PDB entry 7UKT | X-ray diffraction, 2.37 A resolution | chains A and B of the 4 polymer chains in the assembly

[Chain A]
Protein: Integrin alpha-IIb heavy chain
Organism: Homo sapiens
Reference sequence: P08514 (ITA2B_HUMAN); residues 1-457 here correspond to UniProt positions 32-488 (UniProt number = residue number + 31)
Amino-acid sequence (457 residues; each row starts with the number of its first residue):
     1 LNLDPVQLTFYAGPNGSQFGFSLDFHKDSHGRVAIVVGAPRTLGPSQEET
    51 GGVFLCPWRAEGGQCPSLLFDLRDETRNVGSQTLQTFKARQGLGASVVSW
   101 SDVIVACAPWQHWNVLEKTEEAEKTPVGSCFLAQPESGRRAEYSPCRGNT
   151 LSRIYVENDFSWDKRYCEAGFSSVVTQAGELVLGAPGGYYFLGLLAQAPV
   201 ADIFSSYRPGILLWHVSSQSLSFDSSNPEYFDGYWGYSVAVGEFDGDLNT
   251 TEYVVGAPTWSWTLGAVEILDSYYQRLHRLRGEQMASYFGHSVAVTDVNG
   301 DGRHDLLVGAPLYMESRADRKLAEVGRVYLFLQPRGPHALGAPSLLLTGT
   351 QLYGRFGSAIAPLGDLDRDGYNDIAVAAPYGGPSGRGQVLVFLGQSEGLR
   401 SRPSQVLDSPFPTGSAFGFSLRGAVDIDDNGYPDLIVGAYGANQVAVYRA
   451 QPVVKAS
Disordered / not traced: 455-457
Disulfides: Cys-56/Cys-65, Cys-107/Cys-130, Cys-146/Cys-167
Metal / ion sites: Ca2+ site 1: Glu-243, Asp-245, Asp-247, Thr-250, Glu-252; Ca2+ site 2: Asp-297, Asn-299, Asp-301, Arg-303, Asp-305; Ca2+ site 3: Asp-365, Asp-367, Asp-369, Tyr-371, Asp-373; Ca2+ site 4: Asp-426, Asp-428, Asn-430, Tyr-432, Asp-434
Small-molecule neighbours: NJF ((1-{[(5S)-3-(4-carbamimidoylphenyl)-4,5-dihydro-1,2-oxazol-5-yl]methyl}piperidin-4-yl)acetic acid): Asp-159, Phe-160, Tyr-189, Tyr-190, Leu-192, Asp-224, Ser-225, Ser-226, Phe-231
UniProt features mapped onto this chain:
  - binding site (Ca(2+)): Glu-243, Asp-245, Asp-247, Thr-250, Glu-252, Asp-297, Asn-299, Asp-301, Arg-303, Asp-305, Asp-365, Asp-367, Asp-369, Tyr-371, Asp-373, Asp-426, Asp-428, Asn-430, Tyr-432, Asp-434
  - glycosylation (N-linked (GlcNAc...) asparagine): Asn-15, Asn-249

[Chain B]
Protein: Isoform Beta-3C of Integrin beta-3
Organism: Homo sapiens
Reference sequence: P05106 (ITB3_HUMAN), isoform P05106-3; residues 1-472 here correspond to UniProt positions 27-498 (UniProt number = residue number + 26)
Amino-acid sequence (472 residues; row label = number of the first residue in the row):
     1 GPNICTTRGVSSCQQCLAVSPMCAWCSDEALPLGSPRCDLKENLLKDNCA
    51 PESIEFPVSEARVLEDRPLSDKGSGDSSQVTQVSPQRIALRLRPDDSKNF
   101 SIQVRQVEDYPVDIYYLMDLSYSMKDDLWSIQNLGTKLATQMRKLTSNLR
   151 IGFGAFVDKPVSPYMYISPPEALENPCYDMKTTCLPMFGYKHVLTLTDQV
   201 TRFNEEVKKQSVSRNRDAPEGGFDAIMQATVCDEKIGWRNDASHLLVFTT
   251 DAKTHIALDGRLAGIVQPNDGQCHVGSDNHYSASTTMDYPSLGLMTEKLS
   301 QKNINLIFAVTENVVNLYQNYSELIPGTTVGVLSMDSSNVLQLIVDAYGK
   351 IRSKVELEVRDLPEELSLSFNATCLNNEVIPGLKSCMGLKIGDTVSFSIE
   401 AKVRGCPQEKEKSFTIKPVGFKDSLIVQVTFDCDCACQAQAEPNSHRCNN
   451 GNGTFECGVCRCGPGWLGSQCE
Disordered / not traced: 467-472
Disulfides: Cys-5/Cys-23, Cys-13/Cys-435, Cys-16/Cys-38, Cys-26/Cys-49, Cys-177/Cys-184, Cys-232/Cys-273, Cys-374/Cys-386, Cys-406/Cys-433, Cys-437/Cys-457, Cys-448/Cys-460
Glycans and other covalent adducts: N-acetylglucosamine (NAG) linked to Asn-99, Asn-320, Asn-371
Metal / ion sites: Mn2+ site 1: Ser-121, Glu-220 (together with NJF); Mn2+ site 2: Ser-123, Asp-126, Asp-127; Mn2+ site 3: Asp-158, Asn-215, Asp-217, Pro-219, Glu-220
Small-molecule neighbours: NJF ((1-{[(5S)-3-(4-carbamimidoylphenyl)-4,5-dihydro-1,2-oxazol-5-yl]methyl}piperidin-4-yl)acetic acid): Ser-121, Tyr-122, Ser-213, Arg-214, Asn-215, Arg-216, Asp-217, Ala-218, Glu-220
UniProt features mapped onto this chain:
  - region: Cys-177 to Cys-184 (Involved in CX3CL1-, NRG1-, FGF1- and IGF1-binding), Gln-267 to Met-287 (CX3CL1-binding)
  - binding site (Mg(2+)): Ser-121, Ser-123, Glu-220
  - binding site (Ca(2+)): Ser-123, Asp-126, Asp-127, Asp-158, Asn-215, Asp-217, Pro-219, Glu-220, Asp-251, Met-335
  - glycosylation (N-linked (GlcNAc...) asparagine): Asn-99, Asn-320, Asn-371, Asn-452
Reported in the primary citation:
  - Mn2+ coordination through a water molecule: Ser-123
  - conformationally variable residues (loop rearrangement): Ser-123
  - mutagenesis - N305T (6-fold): increased binding to FITC-echistatin

[Chain A / chain B interface]
Residue-residue contacts (65; chain A residue first):
  Phe-21(A) / Arg-261(B)
  Phe-21(A) / Val-266(B)  hydrophobic
  Arg-41(A) / Gly-264(B)  hydrogen bond (side chain-backbone)
  Trp-110(A) / Arg-261(B)  hydrogen bond (side chain-backbone)
  Trp-110(A) / Leu-262(B)  hydrogen bond (side chain-backbone)
  Trp-110(A) / Gly-264(B)
  His-112(A) / Ser-162(B)  hydrogen bond
  His-112(A) / Ile-167(B)
  Glu-121(A) / Ser-168(B)  hydrogen bond
  Glu-121(A) / Pro-169(B)
  Glu-123(A) / Ser-168(B)
  Glu-123(A) / Arg-216(B)  salt bridge
  Lys-124(A) / Ile-167(B)
  Lys-124(A) / Ser-168(B)  hydrogen bond (backbone-side chain)
  Thr-125(A) / Arg-216(B)
  Pro-126(A) / Ser-162(B)
  Pro-126(A) / Pro-163(B)  hydrophobic
  Tyr-166(A) / Arg-216(B)
  Glu-168(A) / Pro-163(B)
  Glu-168(A) / Leu-262(B)
  Phe-171(A) / Arg-261(B)
  Tyr-190(A) / Arg-216(B)  hydrogen bond (side chain-backbone)
  Phe-191(A) / Pro-163(B)  hydrophobic
  Phe-191(A) / Asp-217(B)
  Phe-231(A) / Lys-253(B)  hydrogen bond (backbone-side chain)
  Asp-232(A) / Pro-219(B)
  Asp-232(A) / Lys-253(B)  salt bridge
  Tyr-234(A) / His-255(B)
  Tyr-234(A) / Asp-259(B)
  Tyr-234(A) / Leu-262(B)  hydrophobic
  Tyr-237(A) / Leu-258(B)  hydrogen bond (side chain-backbone)
  Tyr-237(A) / Arg-261(B)
  Thr-259(A) / Asp-259(B)
  Trp-262(A) / Lys-253(B)
  Trp-262(A) / Leu-317(B)
  Thr-263(A) / Ile-256(B)
  Thr-263(A) / Tyr-321(B)  hydrogen bond
  Met-285(A) / Leu-317(B)  hydrophobic
  Met-285(A) / Asn-320(B)
  Met-285(A) / Tyr-321(B)  hydrophobic
  Met-285(A) / Leu-324(B)
  Ala-286(A) / Ile-256(B)  hydrophobic
  Ala-286(A) / Leu-292(B)  hydrophobic
  Tyr-288(A) / Ile-256(B)  hydrophobic
  Tyr-288(A) / Ala-257(B)
  Tyr-288(A) / Leu-258(B)  hydrogen bond (side chain-backbone)
  Tyr-288(A) / Asp-259(B)  hydrogen bond
  His-291(A) / Leu-258(B)
  Pro-311(A) / Leu-258(B)  hydrophobic
  Leu-312(A) / Ala-257(B)  hydrophobic
  Leu-312(A) / Leu-258(B)  hydrophobic
  Met-314(A) / Gly-293(B)
  Met-314(A) / Leu-324(B)  hydrophobic
  Asp-319(A) / Lys-384(B)  salt bridge
  Lys-321(A) / Glu-358(B)  salt bridge
  Leu-322(A) / Leu-324(B)
  Glu-324(A) / Ser-291(B)  hydrogen bond
  Tyr-353(A) / Gly-293(B)  hydrogen bond (side chain-backbone)
  Tyr-353(A) / Leu-294(B)
  Tyr-353(A) / Glu-297(B)  hydrogen bond
  Arg-355(A) / Leu-258(B)
  Arg-355(A) / Pro-268(B)
  Tyr-380(A) / Pro-268(B)
  Phe-419(A) / Arg-261(B)
  Tyr-440(A) / Val-266(B)
Other interface residues (no listed pair), chain A (44 interface residues in all): Gln-18, Ala-95, Asn-114, Pro-186, Gly-187, Gln-284, Arg-320
Other interface residues (no listed pair), chain B (34 interface residues in all): Tyr-166, Tyr-178, Ala-263, Pro-326

[In short]
The interface between chain A and chain B involves 44 residues on one side and 34 on the other; the contacts
include 15 hydrogen bonds and 4 salt bridges. Polar pairs include Glu-123(A)/Arg-216(B), Asp-232(A)/Lys-253(B)
and Asp-319(A)/Lys-384(B). From the paper: N305T of chain B increases binding to FITC-echistatin;
water-mediated Mn2+ coordination by Ser-123(B).
Chain A is Integrin alpha-IIb heavy chain and chain B is Isoform Beta-3C of Integrin beta-3, both from Homo
sapiens; the structure, Integrin alpha IIB beta3 complex with BMS4.2, was determined by X-ray diffraction
(same publication as 7L8P, 7TCT, 7TD8, 7THO, 7TMZ, 7TPD and 15 further entries).
